Entry 5WXZ (X-ray diffraction, 2.80 A resolution); this record covers chain A.

# Chain A
Name: McyF
Source organism: Microcystis aeruginosa PCC 7806
UniProt: Q9RNB4 (Q9RNB4_MICAE); residues 1-251 here = UniProt positions 1-251
Amino-acid sequence (260 residues; each row starts with the number of its first residue; numbers below 1 keep their minus sign (Met-8 is residue -8)):
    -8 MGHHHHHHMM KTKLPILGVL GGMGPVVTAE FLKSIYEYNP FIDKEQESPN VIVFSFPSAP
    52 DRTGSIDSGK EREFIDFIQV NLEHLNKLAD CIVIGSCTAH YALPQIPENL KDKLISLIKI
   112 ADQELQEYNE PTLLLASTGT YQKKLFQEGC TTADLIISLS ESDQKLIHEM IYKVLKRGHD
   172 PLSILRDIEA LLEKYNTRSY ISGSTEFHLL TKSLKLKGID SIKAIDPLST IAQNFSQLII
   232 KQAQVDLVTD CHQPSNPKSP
Disordered / not traced: -8 to 4, 232-251
Sequence notes: expression tag (-8 to 0); engineered mutation Ser87 (Cys in Q9RNB4), Ser195 (Cys in Q9RNB4)
Ligand contacts: D-aspartic acid (DAS): Met14, Gly15, Glu36, Arg53, Ser87, Cys88, Thr89, Ser128, Thr131, Tyr163, Lys167, Gly194, Ser195, Thr196, Glu197
What the authors report for this chain:
  - binding site for D-aspartic acid: Met14, Arg53, Ser87, Cys88, Thr89, Lys167, Thr196, Glu197
  - catalytic residues: Glu197
  - mutagenesis - E197Q: decreased catalytic activity on D-Asp

# Overview
Ligands of chain A: D-aspartic acid. From the paper: the catalytic residue Glu197; E197Q reduces catalytic
activity on D-Asp.
Chain A is McyF (Microcystis aeruginosa PCC 7806); the structure, Crystal structure of Microcystis aeruginosa
PCC 7806 aspartate racemase in complex with D-aspartate, was determined by X-ray diffraction, deposited
together with 5WXY.
